PDB entry 5YMV | X-ray diffraction, 2.20 A resolution | chains A and C of the 3 polymer chains in the assembly

Chain A:
Protein: Class I histocompatibility antigen, F10 alpha chain
From: Gallus gallus
Reference sequence: P15979 (HA1F_CHICK); residues 1-270 here correspond to UniProt positions 23-292 (UniProt number = residue number + 22)
Chain sequence (271 residues; row label = number of the first residue in the row; numbering starts at 0):
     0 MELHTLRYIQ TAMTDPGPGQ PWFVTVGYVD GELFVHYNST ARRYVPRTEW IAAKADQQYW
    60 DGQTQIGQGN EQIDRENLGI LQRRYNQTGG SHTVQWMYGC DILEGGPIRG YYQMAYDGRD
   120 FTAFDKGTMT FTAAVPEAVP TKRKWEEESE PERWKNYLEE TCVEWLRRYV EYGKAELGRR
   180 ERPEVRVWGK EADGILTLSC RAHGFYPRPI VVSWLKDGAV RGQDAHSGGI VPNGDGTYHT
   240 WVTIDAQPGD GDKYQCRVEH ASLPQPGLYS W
Construct notes: initiating methionine (0)
Disulfide bonds: Cys-99/Cys-161, Cys-199/Cys-255
Swiss-Prot annotation at these positions:
  - glycosylation (N-linked (GlcNAc...) asparagine): Asn-37, Asn-85
Reported in the primary citation:
  - conformationally variable residues (side-chain flip): Arg-83

Chain C:
Protein: Ala-val-lys-gly-val-gly-thr-met-val
Chain sequence (9 residues; row label = number of the first residue in the row):
     1 AVKGVGTMV

Chain A / chain C interface:
Contacting residue pairs - 47 pairs, chain A then chain C:
  Tyr-7(A) with Ala-1(C), hydrogen bond (side chain-backbone); Val-2(C), hydrophobic
  Gln-9(A) with Val-5(C)
  Tyr-43(A) with Val-2(C)
  Gln-62(A) with Ala-1(C); Val-2(C), hydrogen bond (side chain-backbone)
  Ile-65(A) with Val-2(C), hydrophobic; Lys-3(C); Gly-4(C)
  Asn-69(A) with Lys-3(C), hydrogen bond (side chain-backbone); Gly-4(C); Val-5(C), hydrogen bond (side chain-backbone)
  Ile-72(A) with Val-5(C); Gly-6(C); Thr-7(C)
  Asn-76(A) with Gly-6(C), hydrogen bond (side chain-backbone); Thr-7(C); Met-8(C), hydrogen bond (side chain-backbone)
  Ile-79(A) with Thr-7(C); Met-8(C); Val-9(C)
  Leu-80(A) with Met-8(C), hydrophobic
  Arg-83(A) with Val-9(C), hydrogen bond (side chain-backbone)
  Trp-95(A) with Val-5(C); Gly-6(C); Met-8(C), hydrophobic
  Tyr-97(A) with Val-2(C); Lys-3(C), hydrogen bond (side chain-backbone)
  Tyr-111(A) with Val-5(C); Gly-6(C), hydrogen bond (side chain-backbone)
  Met-113(A) with Met-8(C), hydrophobic
  Phe-120(A) with Met-8(C), hydrophobic
  Pro-139(A) with Val-9(C), hydrophobic
  Thr-140(A) with Met-8(C); Val-9(C), hydrogen bond (side chain-backbone)
  Lys-143(A) with Val-9(C)
  Trp-144(A) with Gly-6(C); Thr-7(C), hydrogen bond (side chain-backbone); Met-8(C), hydrophobic
  Glu-149(A) with Gly-6(C)
  Arg-152(A) with Lys-3(C); Gly-4(C), hydrogen bond (side chain-backbone)
  Trp-153(A) with Gly-4(C)
  Tyr-156(A) with Ala-1(C), hydrogen bond (side chain-backbone); Lys-3(C)
  Trp-164(A) with Ala-1(C)
  Tyr-168(A) with Ala-1(C), hydrogen bond (side chain-backbone)
Other interface residues (no listed pair), chain A (28 interface residues in all): Leu-5, Asp-73
The authors on this interface:
  - residue pairs: Arg-83(A)/Val-9(C) (hydrogen bond)
  - hot spots on chain A (mutagenesis) - R83Y: abolished binding to Ala-val-lys-gly-val-gly-thr-met-val (chain C)
  - interface residues, chain C: Val-2(C), Val-5(C), Met-8(C)

Summary:
Chain A and chain C form an interface of 28 and 9 residues respectively, with 14 hydrogen bonds. Polar pairs
include Tyr-7(A)/Ala-1(C), Gln-62(A)/Val-2(C) and Asn-69(A)/Lys-3(C). The paper describes a hydrogen bond
between Arg-83(A) and Val-9(C). The paper reports that R83Y of chain A abolishes binding to
Ala-val-lys-gly-val-gly-thr-met-val (chain C); interface residues Val-2(C), Val-5(C) and Met-8(C).
Here chain A is Class I histocompatibility antigen, F10 alpha chain (Gallus gallus) and chain C is
Ala-val-lys-gly-val-gly-thr-met-val. Entry 5YMV (Crystal structure of 9-mer peptide from influenza virus in
complex with BF2*1201) was determined by X-ray diffraction (same publication as 5YMW).
